PDB entry 9AX9 | X-ray diffraction, 2.00 A resolution | chains A and C of the 3 polymer chains in the assembly

== Chain A ==
Molecule: Protease 3C
Source organism: Human enterovirus D68
Notes: EC 3.4.22.29, 3.6.1.15, 3.4.22.28, 2.7.7.48
UniProtKB: A0A2K8BQT2 (A0A2K8BQT2_HED68); residues 1-181 here correspond to UniProt positions 1549-1729 (UniProt number = residue number + 1548)
Amino-acid sequence (182 residues; each row starts with the number of its first residue; numbering starts at 0):
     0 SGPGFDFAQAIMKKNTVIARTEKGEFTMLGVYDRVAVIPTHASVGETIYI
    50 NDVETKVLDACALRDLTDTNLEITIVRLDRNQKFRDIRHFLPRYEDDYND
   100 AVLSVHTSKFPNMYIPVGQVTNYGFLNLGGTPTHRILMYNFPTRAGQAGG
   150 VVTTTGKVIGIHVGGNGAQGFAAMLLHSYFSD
Unresolved in the structure: 181
Construct notes: expression tag (0); conflict Arg-76 (Lys1624 in A0A2K8BQT2); engineered mutation Ala-147 (Cys1695 in A0A2K8BQT2)
What the authors report for this chain:
  - catalytic residues: His-40 (citing earlier work)
  - binding site for 3B3C peptide (chain C): Glu-24, Gly-128, Thr-142, Gly-145, His-161, Val-162, Gly-164 (from molecular simulation)
  - conformationally variable residues (loop rearrangement, side-chain flip): Leu-125 to Gly-129, Thr-142, Arg-143
  - contacts within the chain: Arg-143/Gly-166 (hydrogen bond)
  - binding site for 3B3C peptide (chain C): Asn-126

== Chain C ==
Molecule: 3B3C peptide
Source organism: Human enterovirus D68
Amino-acid sequence (6 residues; each row starts with the number of its first residue):
   385 AKVQGP

== Interface between chain A and chain C ==
Residue-residue contacts (32; chain A residue first):
  Lys-22(A) / Pro-390(C)
  Gly-23(A) / Pro-390(C)
  Glu-24(A) / Pro-390(C)
  Phe-25(A) / Gly-389(C)
  Phe-25(A) / Pro-390(C)
  His-40(A) / Val-387(C)
  His-40(A) / Gly-389(C)  hydrogen bond (side chain-backbone)
  Leu-125(A) / Ala-385(C)  hydrophobic
  Asn-126(A) / Ala-385(C)
  Leu-127(A) / Ala-385(C)
  Leu-127(A) / Lys-386(C)
  Leu-127(A) / Val-387(C)  hydrophobic
  Gly-128(A) / Ala-385(C)  hydrogen bond (backbone-backbone)
  Thr-142(A) / Gln-388(C)  hydrogen bond
  Arg-143(A) / Gln-388(C)
  Ala-144(A) / Gln-388(C)
  Ala-144(A) / Gly-389(C)
  Gly-145(A) / Gln-388(C)  hydrogen bond (backbone-backbone)
  Gly-145(A) / Gly-389(C)  hydrogen bond (backbone-backbone)
  Gly-145(A) / Pro-390(C)
  Gln-146(A) / Gln-388(C)  hydrogen bond (backbone-backbone)
  Ala-147(A) / Gln-388(C)  hydrogen bond (backbone-backbone)
  Ala-147(A) / Gly-389(C)
  His-161(A) / Gln-388(C)  hydrogen bond
  Val-162(A) / Val-387(C)
  Val-162(A) / Gln-388(C)  hydrogen bond (backbone-backbone)
  Gly-163(A) / Lys-386(C)
  Gly-163(A) / Gln-388(C)
  Gly-164(A) / Ala-385(C)
  Gly-164(A) / Lys-386(C)  hydrogen bond (backbone-backbone)
  Gly-164(A) / Gln-388(C)  hydrogen bond (backbone-side chain)
  Phe-170(A) / Ala-385(C)  hydrophobic
Other interface residues (no listed pair), chain A (22 interface residues in all): Glu-71, Asn-165

== Summary ==
22 residues of chain A and 6 residues of chain C are in contact; the contacts include 11 hydrogen bonds. Polar
contacts include His-40(A)/Gly-389(C), Thr-142(A)/Gln-388(C) and His-161(A)/Gln-388(C). From the paper: the
catalytic residue His-40(A); a binding site for 3B3C peptide (chain C) at Glu-24(A), Gly-128(A) and Thr-142(A)
among others.
Chain A is Protease 3C and chain C is 3B3C peptide, both from Human enterovirus D68; the structure, Crystal
Structure of Enterovirus 68 3C Protease C147A Mutant with 3B3C peptide at 2.00 Angstroms, was determined by
X-ray diffraction, deposited together with 8FL5.
